Entry 8QF9 (X-ray diffraction, 1.28 A resolution); this record covers chain AAA.

== Chain AAA ==
Protein: Carbonic anhydrase 2
From: Homo sapiens
Notes: EC 4.2.1.1
Reference sequence: P00918 (CAH2_HUMAN); the author numbering skips numbers that UniProt does not, so the offset changes along the chain: 1-125 = UniProt 1-125; 127-261 = UniProt 126-260
Sequence (260 residues; each row starts with the number of its first residue; note: 1 number in that range is skipped by the numbering (no residue carries it; nothing is unmodelled there)):
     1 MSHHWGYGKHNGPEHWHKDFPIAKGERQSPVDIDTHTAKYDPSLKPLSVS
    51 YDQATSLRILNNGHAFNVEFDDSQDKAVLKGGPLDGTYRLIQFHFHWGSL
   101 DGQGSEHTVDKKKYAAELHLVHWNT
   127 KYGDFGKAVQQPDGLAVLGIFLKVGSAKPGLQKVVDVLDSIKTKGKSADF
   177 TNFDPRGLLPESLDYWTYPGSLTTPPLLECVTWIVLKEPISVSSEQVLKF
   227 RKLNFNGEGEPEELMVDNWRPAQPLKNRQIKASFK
Unresolved in the structure: 1-3
Curated features (UniProtKB/Swiss-Prot):
  - active site: H64 (Proton donor/acceptor)
  - binding site (Zn(2+)): H94, H96, H119
  - binding site (substrate): T199, T200
  - site: Y7 (Fine-tunes the proton-transfer properties of H-64), N62 (Fine-tunes the proton-transfer properties of H-64), N67 (Fine-tunes the proton-transfer properties of H-64), Q92 (Involved in the binding of some activators, including histamine and L-histidine)
  - modified residue: S2 (N-acetylserine), S166 (Phosphoserine), S173 (Phosphoserine)
Ion coordination: Zn2+: H94, H96, H119 (together with UHO)
Ligand contacts:
  - UHO (2-[[3-[[phenylsulfonyl-[2-(4-sulfamoylphenyl)ethyl]amino]methyl]phenyl]amino]ethanoic acid), molecule 1: H4, W5, H10, N11, H15, W16, K18, D19, F20
  - UHO, molecule 2: N67, I91, Q92, H94, H96, E106, H119, V121, F131, G132, V135, V143, S197, L198, T199, T200, P202, W209

== In short ==
Chain AAA binds compound UHO. The Zn2+ site is built by H94, H96 and H119. UniProt lists active-site residue
H64, 3 Zn2+-binding residues and substrate-binding residues T199 and T200.
Chain AAA is Carbonic anhydrase 2 (Homo sapiens); the structure, Human Carbonic Anhydrase II in complex with
(3-((N-(4-sulfamoylphenethyl)phenylsulfonamido)methyl)phenyl)glycine, was determined by X-ray diffraction
(same publication as 8QUF, 8QF7 and 8QFK).
